7EAI - chains A and C of the 3 polymer chains in the assembly; structure by electron microscopy, 3.80 A resolution.

[Chain A]
Molecule: Capsid protein VP1
Organism: Echovirus E3
Reference sequence: A0A6M4MJE3 (A0A6M4MJE3_9ENTO); residues 1-292 here correspond to UniProt positions 569-860 (UniProt number = residue number + 568)
Sequence (292 residues; row label = number of the first residue in the row):
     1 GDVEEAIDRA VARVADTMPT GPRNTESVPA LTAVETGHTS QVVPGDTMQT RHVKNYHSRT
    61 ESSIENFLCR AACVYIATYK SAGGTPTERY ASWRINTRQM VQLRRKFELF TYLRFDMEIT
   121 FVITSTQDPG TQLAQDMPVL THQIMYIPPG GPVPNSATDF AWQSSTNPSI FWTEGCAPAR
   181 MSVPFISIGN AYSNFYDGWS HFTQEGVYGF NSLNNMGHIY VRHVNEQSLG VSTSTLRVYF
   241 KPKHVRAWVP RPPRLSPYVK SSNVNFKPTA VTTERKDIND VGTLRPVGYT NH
Disordered / not traced: 1-54, 290-292
Residues lining bound ligands: sphingosine (SPH): Ile95, Asn96, Thr97, Arg98, Phe115, Met117, Ile119, Phe121, Tyr146, Pro168, Met181, Val183, Tyr192, Ser193, Asn214, Met216, Ile219

[Chain C]
Molecule: Capsid protein VP3
Organism: Echovirus E3
Reference sequence: A0A6M4MJE3 (A0A6M4MJE3_9ENTO); residues 1-238 here correspond to UniProt positions 331-568 (UniProt number = residue number + 330)
Sequence (238 residues; numbered 1 to 238; the number before each row is that of its first residue):
     1 GLPTMLTPGS NQFLTSDDFQ SPSAMPQFDV TPEMKIPGEV HNLMEIAEVD SVVPVNNTKE
    61 NINSMEAYRI PVTGGDQLHT QVFGFQMQPG LNSVFKRTLL GEILNYYAHW SGSVKLTFVF
   121 CGSAMATGKF LLAYSPPGAS PPQNRKQAML GTHVIWDVGL QSSCVLCIPW ISQTHYRLVQ
   181 QDEYTSAGYV TCWYQTGLIV PPGAPPSCTI LCFASACNDF SVRNLRDTPF IEQTQLLQ
Differences from the reference sequence: conflict Asn224 (Met554 in A0A6M4MJE3)

[Interface between chain A and chain C]
Contacting residue pairs (128; chain A residue first):
  Asn55(A) - Asp219(C)
  His57(A) - His175(C)  hydrogen bond
  His57(A) - Tyr176(C)
  His57(A) - Ser221(C)
  Arg59(A) - Asn42(C)
  Arg59(A) - Met44(C)
  Arg59(A) - Asn218(C)  hydrogen bond (side chain-backbone)
  Arg59(A) - Phe220(C)  hydrogen bond (side chain-backbone)
  Glu61(A) - Tyr107(C)  hydrogen bond (backbone-side chain)
  Glu61(A) - Arg223(C)
  Glu61(A) - Leu225(C)
  Ser62(A) - Asn42(C)  hydrogen bond
  Ser62(A) - Leu43(C)  hydrogen bond (backbone-backbone)
  Ser62(A) - Met44(C)  hydrogen bond (side chain-backbone)
  Ser62(A) - Tyr107(C)
  Ser62(A) - Val222(C)
  Ser63(A) - His41(C)
  Ser63(A) - Asn42(C)
  Ile64(A) - His41(C)  hydrogen bond (backbone-backbone)
  Asn66(A) - Leu225(C)
  Phe67(A) - Leu43(C)  hydrophobic
  Phe67(A) - Tyr106(C)  hydrophobic
  Phe67(A) - Tyr107(C)
  Arg70(A) - Ser16(C)  hydrogen bond
  Arg70(A) - Leu225(C)
  Ala71(A) - Thr15(C)
  Ile76(A) - Leu236(C)
  Arg98(A) - Leu237(C)
  Gln99(A) - Gln233(C)
  Gln99(A) - Leu237(C)
  Met100(A) - Gln233(C)  hydrogen bond
  Met100(A) - Leu236(C)  hydrophobic
  Val101(A) - Ile231(C)  hydrophobic
  Val101(A) - Gln233(C)  hydrogen bond (backbone-side chain)
  Val101(A) - Leu237(C)  hydrophobic
  Arg105(A) - Arg97(C)
  Arg105(A) - Glu102(C)  salt bridge
  Arg105(A) - Tyr106(C)
  Arg105(A) - Ile231(C)
  Lys106(A) - Tyr106(C)
  Phe110(A) - Val40(C)  hydrophobic
  Phe110(A) - Leu43(C)  hydrophobic
  Arg114(A) - Val30(C)
  Arg114(A) - Thr31(C)  hydrogen bond (side chain-backbone)
  Glu118(A) - Phe19(C)
  Thr120(A) - Phe13(C)
  Val122(A) - Phe13(C)  hydrophobic
  Tyr146(A) - Met25(C)  hydrophobic
  Pro168(A) - Ala24(C)
  Ala177(A) - Asn11(C)
  Pro178(A) - Phe13(C)  hydrophobic
  Arg180(A) - Phe13(C)
  Arg180(A) - Asp17(C)  salt bridge
  Arg180(A) - Ser21(C)
  Met181(A) - Ser21(C)
  Met181(A) - Pro22(C)
  Met181(A) - Ala24(C)  hydrophobic
  Ser182(A) - Ser21(C)  hydrogen bond (backbone-side chain)
  Ser182(A) - Pro22(C)  hydrogen bond (backbone-backbone)
  Ser182(A) - Ser23(C)
  Ser182(A) - Ala24(C)  hydrogen bond (backbone-backbone)
  Val183(A) - Ala24(C)  hydrophobic
  Pro184(A) - Met25(C)
  Pro184(A) - Phe28(C)  hydrophobic
  Phe185(A) - Phe28(C)
  Phe185(A) - Val30(C)
  Phe185(A) - Thr31(C)
  Ile186(A) - Met25(C)  hydrophobic
  Ile186(A) - Phe28(C)  hydrophobic
  Ser187(A) - Thr31(C)
  Ile188(A) - Thr31(C)
  Gly189(A) - Thr31(C)  hydrogen bond (backbone-side chain)
  Asn190(A) - Thr31(C)
  Asn190(A) - Pro32(C)  hydrogen bond (side chain-backbone)
  Lys241(A) - Asp17(C)  salt bridge
  Arg246(A) - Glu33(C)  salt bridge
  Arg246(A) - Glu39(C)  salt bridge
  Ala247(A) - Glu39(C)
  Ala247(A) - Val40(C)  hydrogen bond (backbone-backbone)
  Trp248(A) - Ile36(C)  hydrogen bond (side chain-backbone)
  Trp248(A) - Gly38(C)
  Trp248(A) - Glu39(C)
  Val249(A) - Pro37(C)
  Val249(A) - Gly38(C)  hydrogen bond (backbone-backbone)
  Pro250(A) - Gly38(C)
  Pro250(A) - Ile46(C)  hydrophobic
  Pro253(A) - Leu99(C)
  Pro253(A) - Glu102(C)
  Leu255(A) - Arg97(C)
  Ser256(A) - Ile231(C)
  Pro257(A) - Ile231(C)  hydrophobic
  Tyr258(A) - Ile231(C)  hydrophobic
  Lys260(A) - Leu237(C)
  Lys260(A) - Gln238(C)
  Ser261(A) - Leu237(C)
  Ser261(A) - Gln238(C)  hydrogen bond (backbone-backbone)
  Ala270(A) - Asn63(C)
  Val271(A) - Ile62(C)
  Val271(A) - Tyr68(C)
  Val271(A) - Arg97(C)
  Thr272(A) - Pro54(C)
  Thr272(A) - Asn57(C)
  Thr272(A) - Ile62(C)
  Thr272(A) - Ser93(C)
  Thr272(A) - Lys96(C)
  Thr272(A) - Arg97(C)
  Thr273(A) - Ile62(C)
  Thr273(A) - Ser93(C)
  Thr273(A) - Lys96(C)  hydrogen bond
  Glu274(A) - Asn57(C)
  Glu274(A) - Lys59(C)
  Glu274(A) - Ile62(C)
  Arg275(A) - Val55(C)  hydrogen bond (side chain-backbone)
  Arg275(A) - Asn57(C)  hydrogen bond (backbone-backbone)
  Arg275(A) - Gly84(C)
  Arg275(A) - Ser93(C)
  Arg275(A) - Val94(C)
  Ile278(A) - Val55(C)
  Ile278(A) - Asn56(C)
  Ile278(A) - Val82(C)
  Ile278(A) - Gly84(C)
  Asn279(A) - Gln81(C)
  Asn279(A) - Gly84(C)
  Asp280(A) - Gly84(C)
  Val281(A) - Gln86(C)  hydrogen bond (backbone-side chain)
  Val281(A) - Pro141(C)  hydrophobic
  Val281(A) - Tyr189(C)  hydrophobic
  Thr283(A) - Gln86(C)
Interface residues without a listed pair, chain A (74 interface residues in all): Ser58, Val74, Tyr75, Gln102, Arg104, Leu109, Tyr112, Tyr239, Pro252, Arg254, Asp277, Gly282
Interface residues without a listed pair, chain C (72 interface residues in all): Asp18, Gln20, Met34, Thr58, Phe83, Phe85, Ser111, Asn224, Asp227, Glu232

[Overview]
74 residues of chain A and 72 residues of chain C are in contact; the contacts include 25 hydrogen bonds and 5
salt bridges. Among the polar pairs are Arg105(A)-Glu102(C), Arg180(A)-Asp17(C) and Lys241(A)-Asp17(C). Bound
to chain A: sphingosine.
Chain A is Capsid protein VP1 and chain C is Capsid protein VP3, both from Echovirus E3; the structure,
Echovirus3 empty compacted particle, was determined by electron microscopy together with 7EAH from the same
study.
